8TVY - chains B and T of the 17 polymer chains in the assembly; structure by electron microscopy, 3.10 A resolution.

[Chain B]
Protein: DNA-directed RNA polymerase subunit beta
Organism: Saccharomyces cerevisiae
Notes: EC 2.7.7.6
UniProt: A0A6A5Q4H2 (A0A6A5Q4H2_YEASX); numbering as in UniProt (aligned over 1-1224)
Amino-acid sequence (1224 residues; row label = number of the first residue in the row):
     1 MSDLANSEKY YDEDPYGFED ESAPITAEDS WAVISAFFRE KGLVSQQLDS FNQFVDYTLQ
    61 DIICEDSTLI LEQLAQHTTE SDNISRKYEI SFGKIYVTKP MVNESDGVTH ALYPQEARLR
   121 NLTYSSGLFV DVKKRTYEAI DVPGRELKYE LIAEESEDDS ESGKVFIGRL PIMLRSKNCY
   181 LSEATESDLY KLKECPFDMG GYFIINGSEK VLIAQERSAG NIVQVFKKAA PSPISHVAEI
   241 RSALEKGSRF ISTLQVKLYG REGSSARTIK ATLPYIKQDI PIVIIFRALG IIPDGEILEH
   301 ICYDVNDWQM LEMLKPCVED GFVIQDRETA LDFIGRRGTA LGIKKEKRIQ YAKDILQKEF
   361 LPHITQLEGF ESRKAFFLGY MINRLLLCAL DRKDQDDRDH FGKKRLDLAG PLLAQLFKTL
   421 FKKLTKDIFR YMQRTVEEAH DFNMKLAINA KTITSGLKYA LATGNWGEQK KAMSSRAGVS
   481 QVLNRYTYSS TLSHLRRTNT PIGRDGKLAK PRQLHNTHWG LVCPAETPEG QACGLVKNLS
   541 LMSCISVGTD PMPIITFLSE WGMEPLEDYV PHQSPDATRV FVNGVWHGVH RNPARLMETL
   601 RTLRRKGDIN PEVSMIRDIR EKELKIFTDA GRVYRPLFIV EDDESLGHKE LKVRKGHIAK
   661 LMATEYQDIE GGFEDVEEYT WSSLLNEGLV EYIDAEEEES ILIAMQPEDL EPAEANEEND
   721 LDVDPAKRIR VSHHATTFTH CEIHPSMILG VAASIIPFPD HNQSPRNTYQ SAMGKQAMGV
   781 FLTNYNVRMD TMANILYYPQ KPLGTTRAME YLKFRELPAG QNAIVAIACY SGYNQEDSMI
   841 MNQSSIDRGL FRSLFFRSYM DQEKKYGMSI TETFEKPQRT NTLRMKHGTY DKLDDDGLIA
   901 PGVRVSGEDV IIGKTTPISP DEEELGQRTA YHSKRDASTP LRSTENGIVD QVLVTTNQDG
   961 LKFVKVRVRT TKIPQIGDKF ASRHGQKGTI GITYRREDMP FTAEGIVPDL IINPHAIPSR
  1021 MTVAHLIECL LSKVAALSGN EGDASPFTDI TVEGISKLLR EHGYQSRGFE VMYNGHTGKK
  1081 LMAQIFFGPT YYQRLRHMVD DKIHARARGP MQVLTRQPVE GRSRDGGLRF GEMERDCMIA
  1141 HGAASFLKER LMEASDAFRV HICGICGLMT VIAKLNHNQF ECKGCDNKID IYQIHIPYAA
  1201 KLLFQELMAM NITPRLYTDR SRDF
Unresolved in the structure: 1-17
Ion coordination: Zn2+: Cys1163, Cys1166, Cys1182, Cys1185

[Chain T]
Molecule: TS (46-nt DNA)
Sequence (46 nucleotides; row label = number of the first residue in the row):
     1 CGCTCTGCTC CTTCTCCXTC CTCTCGATGG CTATGAGATC AACTAG
Modified / non-standard residues: TTD (cis-syn cyclobutane thymine dimer) at position 18

[Interface between chain B and chain T]
Pairs across the interface - 21 pairs, chain B then chain T:
  Ser208(B) with DG26(T), phosphate contact
  Lys210(B) with DG26(T), salt bridge to the phosphate
  Tyr459(B) with DA27(T), phosphate contact; DT28(T), hydrogen bond to the phosphate
  Ala462(B) with DG26(T), sugar contact; DA27(T), phosphate contact
  Thr463(B) with DA27(T), phosphate contact
  Val482(B) with DC25(T), sugar contact
  Thr791(B) with DC25(T), phosphate contact
  Met792(B) with DC23(T), phosphate contact
  Arg857(B) with DT24(T), salt bridge to the phosphate
  Tyr866(B) with DG30(T), hydrogen bond to the base
  Arg942(B) with DC23(T), sugar contact; DT24(T), salt bridge to the phosphate
  Gly1121(B) with DT22(T), phosphate contact
  Arg1122(B) with DT22(T), hydrogen bond to the phosphate; DC23(T), salt bridge to the phosphate
  Ser1123(B) with DC23(T), phosphate contact
  Arg1129(B) with DC20(T), salt bridge to the phosphate; DC21(T), hydrogen bond to the phosphate
  Met1133(B) with DT19(T), sugar contact
Also at the interface, not in a pair above, chain B (22 interface residues in all): Ile205, Gln469, Lys865, Gly1127, Leu1128, Gly1131
Also at the interface, not in a pair above, chain T (12 interface residues in all): DG29

[Overview]
Chain B and chain T form an interface of 22 and 12 residues respectively; the contacts include 4 hydrogen
bonds and 5 salt bridges. Polar pairs include Tyr866(B)-DG30(T), Tyr459(B)-DT28(T) and Arg1122(B)-DT22(T).
Cys1163(B), Cys1166(B), Cys1182(B) and Cys1185(B) coordinate Zn2+.
Here chain B is DNA-directed RNA polymerase subunit beta (Saccharomyces cerevisiae) and chain T is TS (46-nt
DNA). Entry 8TVY (Cryo-EM structure of CPD lesion containing RNA Polymerase II elongation complex with Rad26
and Elf1 (closed ...) was determined by electron microscopy together with 8TUG, 8TVP, 8TVQ, 8TVS, 8TVV, 8TVW
and 8TVX from the same study.
